8GJ0 - chains E and Y of the 10 polymer chains in the assembly; structure by electron microscopy, 2.90 A resolution.

# Chain E
Protein: DNA polymerase III subunit delta'
From: Escherichia coli K-12
Notes: EC 2.7.7.7
UniProt: P28631 (HOLB_ECOLI); numbering as in UniProt (aligned over 1-334)
Chain sequence (334 residues; row label = number of the first residue in the row):
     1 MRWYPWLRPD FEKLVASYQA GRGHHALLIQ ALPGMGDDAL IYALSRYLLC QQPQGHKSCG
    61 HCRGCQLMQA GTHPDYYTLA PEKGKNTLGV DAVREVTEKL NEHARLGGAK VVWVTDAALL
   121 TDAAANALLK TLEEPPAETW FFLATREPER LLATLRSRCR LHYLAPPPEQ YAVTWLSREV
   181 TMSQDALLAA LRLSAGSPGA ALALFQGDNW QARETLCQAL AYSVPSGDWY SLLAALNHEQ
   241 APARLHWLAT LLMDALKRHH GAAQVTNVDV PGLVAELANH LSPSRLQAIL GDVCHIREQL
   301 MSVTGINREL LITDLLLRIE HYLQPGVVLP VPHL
Metal / ion sites: Zn2+: Cys50, Cys59, Cys62, Cys65
Ligand contacts: tetrafluoroaluminate (ALF): Glu133, Thr154, Arg158

# Chain Y
Molecule: Template
Sequence (68 nucleotides; row label = number of the first residue in the row):
     1 TTTTTTTTTT TTTTTTTTTT TTTTTTTTTT TTTTTTTTTT TTTTTCGATC GTATGTTGTA
    61 ACTATCTC
Not modelled in the structure: 1-39

# Chain E / chain Y interface
Contacting residue pairs (4):
  Gly89(E) - DA48(Y)  phosphate contact
  Val90(E) - DA48(Y)  hydrogen bond to the phosphate
  Arg94(E) - DT49(Y)  salt bridge to the phosphate
  Thr304(E) - DC46(Y)  sugar contact
Other interface residues (no listed pair), chain E (8 interface residues in all): Lys85, Thr87, Thr121, Gly305
Other interface residues (no listed pair), chain Y (5 interface residues in all): DT45, DG47

# Summary
8 residues of chain E face 5 of chain Y across their interface; the contacts include 1 hydrogen bond and 1
salt bridge. Among the polar pairs are Val90(E)-DA48(Y) and Arg94(E)-DT49(Y). Bound to chain E:
tetrafluoroaluminate. Cys50(E), Cys59(E), Cys62(E) and Cys65(E) coordinate Zn2+.
Here chain E is DNA polymerase III subunit delta' (Escherichia coli K-12) and chain Y is Template. Entry 8GJ0
(E. coli clamp loader with open clamp on primed template DNA (form 1)) was determined by electron microscopy
together with 8GIY, 8GIZ, 8GJ1, 8GJ2 and 8GJ3 from the same study.
